PDB entry 3P3F | X-ray diffraction, 2.30 A resolution | chains A and B

# Chain A (and B)
Name: Fluoroacetyl coenzyme A thioesterase
Organism: Streptomyces cattleya
Notes: chain B of this document is another copy of the same molecule, construct and numbering; everything in this record applies to it too
UniProt: Q1EMV2 (Q1EMV2_STRCT); residues 1-139 here = UniProt positions 1-139
Sequence (143 residues; row label = number of the first residue in the row; numbers below 1 keep their minus sign (Gly-3 is residue -3)):
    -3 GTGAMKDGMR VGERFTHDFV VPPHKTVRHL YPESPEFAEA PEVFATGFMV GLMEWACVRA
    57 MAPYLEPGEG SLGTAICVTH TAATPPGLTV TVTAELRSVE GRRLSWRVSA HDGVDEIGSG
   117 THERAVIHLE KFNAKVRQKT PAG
Disordered / not traced: -3 to 1, 137-139 (chain B: -3 to 4, 138-139)
Construct notes: expression tag (-3 to 0); engineered mutation Ala36 (Phe in Q1EMV2)
Swiss-Prot annotation at these positions:
  - active site: Thr42, Glu50, His76
  - binding site (substrate): Phe40 to Glu50, Gly69, Arg120
  - binding site (CoA): Gly69, His76, Thr77
  - mutagenesis: Val23 (V23A: Reduced activity), Leu26 (L26A: Reduced activity), Phe33 (F33A: Reduced activity), Thr42 (T42A: Reduced activity; T42C/S: Enhancement of acetyl-CoA binding, but reduced activity toward fluoroacetyl-CoA), Glu50 (E50A/Q: Reduced activity and affinity), His76 (H76A: Reduced activity)
What the authors report for this chain:
  - catalytic residues: Thr42, Glu50, His76
  - mutagenesis - T42A (900-fold), T42C (35-fold), T42S, E50Q (3000-fold), H76A (105-fold): decreased catalytic activity
  - mutagenesis - T42S: increased binding to acetyl-CoA
  - mutagenesis - V23A (100-fold), L26A (900-fold), F33A (2800-fold): decreased catalytic activity on fluoroacetyl-CoA
  - mutagenesis - V23A: unchanged catalytic activity on acetyl-CoA
  - specificity-determining residues: Val23
  - mutagenesis - R120A, R120K, R120Q: decreased stability
  - mutagenesis - V23N, V23Q: abolished catalytic activity on fluoroacetyl-CoA

# How chain A and chain B interact
Pairs across the interface (80; chain A residue first):
  His20(A) - Glu29(B)  salt bridge
  Lys21(A) - Leu26(B)  hydrogen bond (side chain-backbone)
  Lys21(A) - Tyr27(B)
  Lys21(A) - Glu29(B)  salt bridge
  Leu26(A) - Lys21(B)  hydrogen bond (backbone-side chain)
  Leu26(A) - Phe44(B)
  Leu26(A) - Gly47(B)
  Tyr27(A) - Phe15(B)  hydrophobic
  Tyr27(A) - Lys21(B)
  Tyr27(A) - Phe40(B)
  Tyr27(A) - Phe44(B)  hydrogen bond (side chain-backbone)
  Tyr27(A) - Gly47(B)
  Tyr27(A) - Leu48(B)
  Tyr27(A) - Trp51(B)  hydrophobic
  Pro28(A) - Lys21(B)
  Glu29(A) - His20(B)  salt bridge
  Glu29(A) - Lys21(B)  salt bridge
  Ser30(A) - Trp51(B)  hydrogen bond
  Glu32(A) - Trp51(B)  hydrogen bond
  Glu32(A) - Arg55(B)
  Phe33(A) - Trp51(B)  hydrophobic
  Phe33(A) - Val54(B)  hydrophobic
  Glu35(A) - Leu125(B)
  Pro37(A) - Leu68(B)
  Pro37(A) - Phe128(B)  hydrophobic
  Pro37(A) - Asn129(B)
  Val39(A) - Val132(B)  hydrophobic
  Phe40(A) - Tyr27(B)
  Thr42(A) - Glu50(B)
  Gly43(A) - Gly43(B)
  Gly43(A) - Glu50(B)
  Phe44(A) - Leu26(B)
  Phe44(A) - Tyr27(B)  hydrogen bond (backbone-side chain)
  Gly47(A) - Tyr27(B)
  Leu48(A) - Tyr27(B)
  Glu50(A) - Thr42(B)  hydrogen bond
  Trp51(A) - Tyr27(B)  hydrophobic
  Trp51(A) - Glu29(B)
  Trp51(A) - Ser30(B)  hydrogen bond
  Trp51(A) - Glu32(B)  hydrogen bond
  Trp51(A) - Phe33(B)  hydrophobic
  Val54(A) - Glu32(B)
  Arg55(A) - Glu32(B)  salt bridge
  Gly69(A) - Thr42(B)
  Gly69(A) - His76(B)
  Thr70(A) - Thr75(B)
  Thr70(A) - His76(B)  hydrogen bond (backbone-backbone)
  Ala71(A) - Val74(B)
  Ile72(A) - Ile72(B)
  Ile72(A) - Cys73(B)
  Ile72(A) - Val74(B)  hydrogen bond (backbone-backbone)
  Cys73(A) - Ile72(B)
  Cys73(A) - Cys73(B)  disulfide
  Val74(A) - Ala71(B)
  Val74(A) - Ile72(B)  hydrogen bond (backbone-backbone)
  Thr75(A) - Thr70(B)
  His76(A) - Gly69(B)
  His76(A) - Thr70(B)  hydrogen bond (backbone-backbone)
  Ala79(A) - Phe128(B)  hydrophobic
  Ala79(A) - Lys135(B)  hydrogen bond (backbone-side chain)
  Pro81(A) - Val132(B)  hydrophobic
  Pro81(A) - Lys135(B)
  Pro81(A) - Thr136(B)
  Pro82(A) - Pro137(B)
  Gly83(A) - Pro137(B)
  Leu84(A) - Lys135(B)
  Leu84(A) - Pro137(B)
  Asp108(A) - Lys135(B)  salt bridge
  Val110(A) - Lys135(B)
  Asp111(A) - Lys135(B)  salt bridge
  Leu125(A) - Glu35(B)
  Leu125(A) - Pro37(B)
  Phe128(A) - Ala79(B)  hydrophobic
  Val132(A) - Pro81(B)  hydrophobic
  Lys135(A) - Ala79(B)  hydrogen bond (side chain-backbone)
  Lys135(A) - Pro81(B)
  Lys135(A) - Leu84(B)
  Lys135(A) - Asp108(B)  salt bridge
  Lys135(A) - Asp111(B)  salt bridge
  Thr136(A) - Pro81(B)
Also at the interface, not in a pair above, chain A (52 interface residues in all): Phe15, Pro31, Glu38, Val46, Leu68, Ala78, Thr80, Ile123, Arg133
Also at the interface, not in a pair above, chain B (50 interface residues in all): Pro28, Val39, Met45, Val46, Ala78, Pro82, Val110, Ile123
Inter-chain disulfides: Cys73(A)-Cys73(B)

# Overview
The interface between chain A and chain B involves 52 residues on one side and 50 on the other; the contacts
include 1 disulfide bond, 15 hydrogen bonds and 9 salt bridges. Polar contacts include His20(A)-Glu29(B),
Lys21(A)-Glu29(B) and Arg55(A)-Glu32(B). From the paper: catalytic residues Thr42(A), Glu50(A) and His76(A);
T42A, T42C and T42S of chain A, among others, reduce catalytic activity; 13 substitutions were tested in all.
Both chains are Fluoroacetyl coenzyme A thioesterase (Streptomyces cattleya). Entry 3P3F (Crystal structure of
the F36A mutant of the fluoroacetyl-CoA-specific thioesterase FlK) was determined by X-ray diffraction,
deposited together with 3P2Q, 3P2R, 3P2S and 3P3I.
